6CFO - chains A and C of the 4 polymer chains in the assembly; structure by X-ray diffraction, 2.70 A resolution.

# Chain A (and C)
Molecule: Pyruvate dehydrogenase E1 component subunit alpha, somatic form, mitochondrial
Source organism: Homo sapiens
Notes: EC 1.2.4.1; chain C of this document is another copy of the same molecule, construct and numbering; everything in this record applies to it too
UniProt: P08559 (ODPA_HUMAN); residues 1-361 here correspond to UniProt positions 30-390 (UniProt number = residue number + 29)
Sequence (365 residues; numbered -3 to 361; the number before each row is that of its first residue; numbers below 1 keep their minus sign (Met-3 is residue -3)):
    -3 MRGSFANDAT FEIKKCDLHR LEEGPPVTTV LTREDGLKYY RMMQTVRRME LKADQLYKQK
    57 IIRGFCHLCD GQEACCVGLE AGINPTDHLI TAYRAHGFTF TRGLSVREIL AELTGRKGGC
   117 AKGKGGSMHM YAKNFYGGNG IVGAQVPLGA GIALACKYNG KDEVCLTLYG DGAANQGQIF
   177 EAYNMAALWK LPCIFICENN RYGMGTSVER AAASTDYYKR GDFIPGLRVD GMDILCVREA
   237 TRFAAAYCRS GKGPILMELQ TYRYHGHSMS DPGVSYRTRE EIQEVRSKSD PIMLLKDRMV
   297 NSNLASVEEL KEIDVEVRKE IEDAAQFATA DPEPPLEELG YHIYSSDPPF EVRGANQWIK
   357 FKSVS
Unresolved in the structure: -3 to -1
Sequence notes: initiating methionine (-3); expression tag (-2 to 0)
Bound ions: Mg2+: Asp167, Asn196, Tyr198 (together with A5X)
Residues lining bound ligands: A5X: Phe61, His63, Tyr89, Arg90, Met124, Gly136, Ile137, Val138, Gly166, Asp167, Gly168, Ala169, Gln172, Asn196, Tyr198, Gly199, Met200, Arg259, His263
What the authors report for this chain:
  - binding site for the ligand A5X: His63, His263
  - catalytic residues: His63, His263
  - Mg2+ coordination: Asp167, Asn196, Tyr198
  - binding site for the ligand A5X: Val138 (citing earlier work)
  - post-translational modification sites: Ser203, Ser264, Ser271 (citing earlier work)

# How chain A and chain C interact
Pairs across the interface (31):
  Asn171(A) with Glu177(C); Asn180(C), hydrogen bond
  Gln172(A) with Glu177(C)
  Gly173(A) with Gly173(C); Glu177(C), hydrogen bond (backbone-side chain)
  Phe176(A) with Phe176(C), hydrophobic
  Glu177(A) with Asn171(C); Gln172(C); Gly173(C), hydrogen bond (side chain-backbone)
  Asn180(A) with Asn171(C), hydrogen bond; Ala207(C), hydrogen bond (side chain-backbone); Ala208(C); Ala209(C), hydrogen bond (side chain-backbone)
  Ala183(A) with Ala209(C), hydrophobic
  Leu184(A) with Glu205(C); Arg206(C); Ala208(C)
  Glu205(A) with Leu184(C)
  Arg206(A) with Leu184(C)
  Ala207(A) with Asn180(C), hydrogen bond (backbone-side chain)
  Ala208(A) with Asn180(C); Leu184(C)
  Ala209(A) with Asn180(C), hydrogen bond (backbone-side chain); Ala183(C), hydrophobic; Leu184(C)
  Ser210(A) with Phe219(C)
  Lys215(A) with Asp218(C)
  Arg216(A) with Phe219(C)
  Asp218(A) with Lys215(C)
  Phe219(A) with Ser210(C); Arg216(C)
Interface residues without a listed pair, chain A (19 interface residues in all): Gln174

# Summary
Chain A and chain C form an interface of 19 and 18 residues respectively, with 8 hydrogen bonds. Polar pairs
include Asn171(A)-Asn180(C), Gly173(A)-Glu177(C) and Asn180(A)-Ala207(C). Bound to chain A: A5X. From the
paper: catalytic residues His63(A) and His263(A); a binding site for the ligand A5X at His63(A), His263(A) and
Val138(A).
Both chains are Pyruvate dehydrogenase E1 component subunit alpha, somatic form, mitochondrial (Homo sapiens).
Entry 6CFO (Human pyruvate dehydrogenase E1 component complex with covalent tdp adduct acetyl phosphinate) was
determined by X-ray diffraction together with 6CER from the same study.
